Entry 9OPB (electron microscopy, 3.60 A resolution); this record covers chains N and O of the 10 polymer chains in the assembly.

[Chain N (and O)]
Protein: Capsid portal protein
From: Human alphaherpesvirus 1 strain KOS
Notes: chain O of this document is another copy of the same molecule, construct and numbering; everything in this record applies to it too
UniProtKB: H9E912 (H9E912_HHV1); residues -303 to 372 here correspond to UniProt positions 1-676 (UniProt number = residue number + 304)
Amino-acid sequence (676 residues; each row starts with the number of its first residue; numbers below 1 keep their minus sign (Met-303 is residue -303)):
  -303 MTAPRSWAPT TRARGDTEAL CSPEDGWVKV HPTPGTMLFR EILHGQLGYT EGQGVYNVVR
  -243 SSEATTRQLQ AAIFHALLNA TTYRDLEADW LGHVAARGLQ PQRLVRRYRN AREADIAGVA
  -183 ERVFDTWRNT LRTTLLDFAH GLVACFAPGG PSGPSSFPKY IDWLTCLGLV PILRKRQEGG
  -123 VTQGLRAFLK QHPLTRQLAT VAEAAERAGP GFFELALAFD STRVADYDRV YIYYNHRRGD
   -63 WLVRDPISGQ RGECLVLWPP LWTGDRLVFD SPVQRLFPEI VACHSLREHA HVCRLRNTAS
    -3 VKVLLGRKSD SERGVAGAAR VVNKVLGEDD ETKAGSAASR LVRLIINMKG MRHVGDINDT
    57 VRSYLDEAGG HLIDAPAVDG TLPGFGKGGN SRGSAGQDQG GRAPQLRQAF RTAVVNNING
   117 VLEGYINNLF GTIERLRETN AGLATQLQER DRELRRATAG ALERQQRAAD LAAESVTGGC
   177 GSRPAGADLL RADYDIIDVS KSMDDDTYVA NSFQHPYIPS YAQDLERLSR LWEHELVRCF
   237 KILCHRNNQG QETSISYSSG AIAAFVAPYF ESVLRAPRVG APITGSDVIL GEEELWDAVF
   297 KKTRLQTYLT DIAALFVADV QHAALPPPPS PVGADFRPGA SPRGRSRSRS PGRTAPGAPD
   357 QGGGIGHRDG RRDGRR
Disordered / not traced: -303 to 49, 66-104, 170-372 (chain O: -303 to 32, 45-51, 63-102, 155-372)
Construct notes: conflict Ser59 (Ala363 in H9E912)

[Interface between chain N and chain O]
Residue-residue contacts (25; chain N residue first):
  Asp52(N) - Val117(O)
  Ile53(N) - Ile41(O)  hydrophobic
  Ile53(N) - Asn54(O)
  Ile53(N) - Arg58(O)
  Asn54(N) - Val38(O)
  Thr56(N) - Leu61(O)
  Val57(N) - Ala34(O)  hydrophobic
  Val57(N) - Leu37(O)  hydrophobic
  Val57(N) - Arg58(O)
  Ser59(N) - Ile114(O)
  Tyr60(N) - Leu61(O)  hydrogen bond (side chain-backbone)
  Leu61(N) - Ala33(O)  hydrophobic
  Leu61(N) - Ala34(O)
  Glu63(N) - Phe106(O)
  Glu63(N) - Val110(O)
  Val110(N) - Arg36(O)
  Val110(N) - Tyr60(O)
  Val111(N) - Arg36(O)
  Asn113(N) - Tyr60(O)
  Ile114(N) - Arg36(O)
  Val117(N) - Ile53(O)  hydrophobic
  Val117(N) - Thr56(O)
  Leu118(N) - Leu40(O)  hydrophobic
  Tyr121(N) - Asn43(O)
  Tyr121(N) - Met44(O)
Interface residues without a listed pair, chain N (17 interface residues in all): Phe106
Interface residues without a listed pair, chain O (23 interface residues in all): Val57, Asp62, Arg107, Tyr121

[Overview]
The interface between chain N and chain O involves 17 residues on one side and 23 on the other, with 1
hydrogen bond. Its one hydrogen-bonded contact is Tyr60(N)-Leu61(O).
Both chains are Capsid portal protein (Human alphaherpesvirus 1 strain KOS). Entry 9OPB (Herpes simplex virus
type 1 (HSV-1) D-capsid pUL6 portal protein turrets, decamer) was determined by electron microscopy (same
publication as 9OP4, 9OPV, 9OP5, 9OP8 and 9OPC).
